PDB entry 3ZRB | X-ray diffraction, 1.80 A resolution | chain A

[Chain A]
Molecule: Progesterone receptor
Organism: Homo sapiens
Notes: fragment: ligand binding domain, residues 678-933
Reference sequence: P06401 (PRGR_HUMAN); numbering as in UniProt (aligned over 678-933)
Sequence (260 residues; row label = number of the first residue in the row):
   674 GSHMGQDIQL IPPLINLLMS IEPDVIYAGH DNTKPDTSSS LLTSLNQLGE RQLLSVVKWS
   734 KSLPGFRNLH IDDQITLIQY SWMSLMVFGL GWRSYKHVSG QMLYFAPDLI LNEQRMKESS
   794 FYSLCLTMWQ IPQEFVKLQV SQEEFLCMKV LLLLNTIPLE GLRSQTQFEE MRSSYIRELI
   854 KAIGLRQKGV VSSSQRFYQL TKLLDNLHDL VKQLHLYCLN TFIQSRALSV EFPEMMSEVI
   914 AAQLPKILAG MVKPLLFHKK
Unresolved in the structure: 674-682, 933
Differences from the reference sequence: expression tag (674-677)
UniProt features mapped onto this chain:
  - binding site (progesterone): Arg766
Ligand contacts: OR8 (2-chloro-N-[[4-(3,5-dimethylisoxazol-4-yl)phenyl]methyl]-1,4-dimethyl-1H-pyrazole-4-sulfonamide): Leu715, Leu718, Asn719, Leu721, Gly722, Gln725, Trp755, Met756, Met759, Val760, Leu763, Arg766, Phe778, Phe794, Leu797, Met801, Leu887, Tyr890, Cys891, Thr894, Phe905, Met909

[Summary]
Bound to chain A: compound OR8. From UniProt: progesterone-binding residue Arg766.
Chain A is Progesterone receptor (Homo sapiens); the structure, Structural basis for agonism and antagonism
for a set of chemically related progesterone receptor modulators, was determined by X-ray diffraction (same
publication as 3ZR7 and 3ZRA).
